7VDM - chains B and G of the 6 polymer chains in the assembly; structure by electron microscopy, 2.98 A resolution.

Chain B:
Name: Guanine nucleotide-binding protein G(I)/G(S)/G(T) subunit beta-1
Source organism: Homo sapiens
UniProt: P62873 (GBB1_HUMAN); residue numbers follow UniProt; this construct covers 2-340
Sequence (358 residues; each row starts with the number of its first residue; numbers below 1 keep their minus sign (Met-17 is residue -17)):
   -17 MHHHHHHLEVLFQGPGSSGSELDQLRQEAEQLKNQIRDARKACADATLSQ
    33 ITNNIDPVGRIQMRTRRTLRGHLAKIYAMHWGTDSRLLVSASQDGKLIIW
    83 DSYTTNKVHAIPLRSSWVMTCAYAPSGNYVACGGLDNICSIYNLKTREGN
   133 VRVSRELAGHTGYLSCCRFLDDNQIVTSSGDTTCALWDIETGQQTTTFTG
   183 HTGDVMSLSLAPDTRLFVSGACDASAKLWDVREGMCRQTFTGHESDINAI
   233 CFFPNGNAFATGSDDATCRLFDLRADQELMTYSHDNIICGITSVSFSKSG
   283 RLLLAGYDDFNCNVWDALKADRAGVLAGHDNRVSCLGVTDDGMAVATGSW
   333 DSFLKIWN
Not modelled in the structure: -17 to 1
Differences from the reference sequence: initiating methionine (-17); expression tag (-16 to 1)
Disulfide bonds: Cys121-Cys149
Swiss-Prot annotation at these positions:
  - modified residue: Ser2 (N-acetylserine), His266 (Phosphohistidine)
  - natural variant: Leu30 (L30F: In MRD42; uncertain significance), Arg52 (R52G: In MRD42), Gly64 (G64V: In MRD42), Asp76 (D76E: In MRD42; D76G: In MRD42), Gly77 (G77S: In MRD42), Lys78 (K78R: In MRD42), Ile80 (I80N: In MRD42; I80T: In MRD42), His91 (H91R: In MRD42; uncertain significance), Ala92 (A92T: In MRD42), Pro94 (P94S: In MRD42), Leu95 (L95P: In MRD42), Arg96 (R96L: In MRD42), 5 further natural variant entries in UniProt

Chain G:
Name: Guanine nucleotide-binding protein G(I)/G(S)/G(O) subunit gamma-2
Source organism: Homo sapiens
UniProt: P59768 (GBG2_HUMAN); numbering as in UniProt (aligned over 5-62)
Sequence (58 residues; row label = number of the first residue in the row):
     5 NTASIAQARKLVEQLKMEANIDRIKVSKAAADLMAYCEAHAKEDPLLTPV
    55 PASENPFR
Not modelled in the structure: 5-6, 62

Interface between chain B and chain G:
Contacting residue pairs (87; chain B residue first):
  Leu7(B) with Ile9(G); Ala12(G), hydrophobic; Arg13(G); Val16(G)
  Glu10(B) with Val16(G)
  Ala11(B) with Val16(G); Leu19(G)
  Leu14(B) with Val16(G); Leu19(G), hydrophobic; Lys20(G)
  Lys15(B) with Leu19(G)
  Gln17(B) with Ala23(G)
  Ile18(B) with Ala23(G), hydrophobic
  Cys25(B) with Arg27(G); Ile28(G); Lys29(G); Val30(G), hydrogen bond (backbone-backbone)
  Ala26(B) with Val30(G), hydrophobic
  Asp27(B) with Lys29(G); Val30(G), hydrogen bond (side chain-backbone); Ser31(G), hydrogen bond
  Ala28(B) with Val30(G)
  Leu30(B) with Ala34(G), hydrophobic
  Ile33(B) with Ser31(G); Ala34(G), hydrophobic; Ala35(G); Met38(G)
  Ile37(B) with Met38(G), hydrophobic
  Val40(B) with Leu51(G), hydrophobic
  Ile43(B) with Leu50(G)
  Met45(B) with Leu50(G), hydrophobic
  Arg48(B) with Asn59(G); Phe61(G)
  Arg49(B) with Pro60(G); Phe61(G)
  Ser84(B) with Phe61(G)
  Tyr85(B) with Pro60(G); Phe61(G), hydrophobic
  Met217(B) with Gln18(G); Met21(G), hydrophobic
  Cys218(B) with Gln18(G); Met21(G); Glu22(G), hydrogen bond
  Arg219(B) with Glu22(G)
  Thr221(B) with Glu22(G), hydrogen bond
  Phe235(B) with Leu37(G), hydrophobic; Tyr40(G), hydrophobic; Cys41(G), hydrophobic
  Pro236(B) with Tyr40(G)
  Asn237(B) with Tyr40(G)
  Ala240(B) with Leu37(G), hydrophobic
  Leu252(B) with Leu37(G), hydrophobic
  Asp254(B) with Ala33(G)
  Arg256(B) with Arg27(G); Ile28(G), hydrogen bond (backbone-backbone); Asp36(G), salt bridge
  Ala257(B) with Ile28(G); Lys29(G)
  Asp258(B) with Arg27(G), salt bridge
  Gln259(B) with Val30(G)
  Leu261(B) with Val30(G), hydrophobic
  Ser279(B) with Asp48(G), hydrogen bond
  Lys280(B) with Glu47(G); Asp48(G)
  Ser281(B) with Tyr40(G); Cys41(G), hydrogen bond (backbone-side chain); His44(G); Asp48(G), hydrogen bond
  Gly282(B) with Cys41(G), hydrogen bond (backbone-side chain)
  Arg283(B) with Cys41(G); Leu51(G)
  Leu284(B) with Leu51(G), hydrophobic
  Leu300(B) with Met38(G), hydrophobic; Cys41(G), hydrophobic
  Val320(B) with Leu50(G), hydrophobic
  Asp323(B) with Pro49(G)
  Gly324(B) with Pro49(G); Leu50(G)
  Met325(B) with Pro49(G), hydrophobic; Leu50(G); Pro60(G); Phe61(G), hydrophobic
  Ala326(B) with Phe61(G), hydrophobic
  Val327(B) with Leu50(G), hydrophobic
  Ile338(B) with Phe61(G), hydrophobic
  Asn340(B) with Asn59(G), hydrogen bond; Phe61(G)
Also at the interface, not in a pair above, chain B (55 interface residues in all): Leu4, Thr34, Ser67, Gln220
Also at the interface, not in a pair above, chain G (38 interface residues in all): Ser8, Ile25, Asp26, Ala45, Val54, Glu58

Overview:
Chain B and chain G form an interface of 55 and 38 residues respectively; the contacts include 11 hydrogen
bonds and 2 salt bridges. Polar contacts include Arg256(B)-Asp36(G), Asp258(B)-Arg27(G) and Asp27(B)-Val30(G).
Here chain B is Guanine nucleotide-binding protein G(I)/G(S)/G(T) subunit beta-1 and chain G is Guanine
nucleotide-binding protein G(I)/G(S)/G(O) subunit gamma-2, both from Homo sapiens. Entry 7VDM (Cryo-EM
structure of pseudoallergen receptor MRGPRX2 complex with substance P) was determined by electron microscopy
(same publication as 7VDH, 7VDL, 7VUY, 7VUZ, 7VV0, 7VV3, 7VV4 and 7VV5).
